PDB entry 7JWQ | X-ray diffraction, 2.00 A resolution | chains A and B of the 3 polymer chains in the assembly

# Chain A
Protein: Fab CJ11 Heavy chain
Source organism: Homo sapiens
Notes: antibody fragment or engineered binder
Amino-acid sequence (219 residues; numbered 1 to 219; the number before each row is that of its first residue):
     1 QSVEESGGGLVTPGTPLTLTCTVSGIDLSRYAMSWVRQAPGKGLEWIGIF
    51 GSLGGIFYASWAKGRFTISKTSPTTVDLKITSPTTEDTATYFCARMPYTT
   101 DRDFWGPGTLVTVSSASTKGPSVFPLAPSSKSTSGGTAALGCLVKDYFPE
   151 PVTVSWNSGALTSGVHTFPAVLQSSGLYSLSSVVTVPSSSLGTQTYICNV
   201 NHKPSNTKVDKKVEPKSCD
Disordered / not traced: 131-135, 216-219
Disulfide bonds: Cys21-Cys93, Cys142-Cys198

# Chain B
Protein: Fab CJ11 Light chain
Source organism: Homo sapiens
Notes: antibody fragment or engineered binder
Amino-acid sequence (217 residues; each row starts with the number of its first residue):
     1 DIVMTQTPSSTSAAVGGTVTITCQASQSVANNNYLKWYQQKRGQPPKQLI
    51 YSVSTLASGVPSRFKGSGSGTQFTLTISDLEADDAATYYCSGYFNNNIGA
   101 FGGGTKLEIKRTVAAPSVFIFPPSDEQLKSGTASVVCLLNNFYPREAKVQ
   151 WKVDNALQSGNSQESVTEQDSKDSTYSLSSTLTLSKADYEKHKVYACEVT
   201 HQGLSSPVTKSFNRGEC
Disordered / not traced: 217
Disulfide bonds: Cys23-Cys90, Cys137-Cys197
What the authors report for this chain:
  - specificity-determining residues: Tyr93

# Interface between chain A and chain B
Pairs across the interface (80; chain A residue first):
  Val36(A) with Phe101(B), hydrophobic
  Gln38(A) with Gln40(B), hydrogen bond; Tyr89(B), hydrogen bond
  Lys42(A) with Tyr89(B)
  Gly43(A) with Tyr89(B)
  Leu44(A) with Pro46(B), hydrophobic; Tyr89(B), hydrophobic; Phe101(B)
  Glu45(A) with Phe101(B)
  Trp46(A) with Ile98(B), hydrophobic; Gly99(B); Phe101(B)
  Phe57(A) with Tyr93(B); Asn97(B)
  Tyr58(A) with Ile98(B)
  Ala59(A) with Ile98(B), hydrophobic
  Ser60(A) with Asp1(B), hydrogen bond
  Phe92(A) with Pro45(B), hydrophobic
  Met96(A) with Tyr38(B); Ser91(B); Phe101(B), hydrophobic
  Pro97(A) with Lys36(B), hydrogen bond (backbone-side chain)
  Tyr98(A) with Tyr34(B), hydrophobic; Leu35(B); Tyr51(B); Ser52(B), hydrogen bond (backbone-backbone); Ser91(B); Gly92(B); Tyr93(B), hydrophobic; Gly99(B)
  Thr99(A) with Asn33(B); Tyr34(B); Tyr51(B); Ser52(B)
  Thr100(A) with Lys36(B), hydrogen bond (backbone-side chain); Gln48(B); Tyr51(B)
  Asp101(A) with Gln48(B), hydrogen bond (backbone-side chain); Tyr51(B); Ala57(B); Ser58(B), hydrogen bond (side chain-backbone)
  Asp103(A) with Lys36(B), salt bridge; Tyr38(B), hydrogen bond; Gln48(B)
  Trp105(A) with Tyr38(B), hydrogen bond; Pro45(B), hydrophobic; Pro46(B)
  Gly106(A) with Pro45(B)
  Phe124(A) with Ser124(B); Glu126(B); Gln127(B)
  Pro125(A) with Ser124(B); Glu126(B)
  Leu126(A) with Phe121(B); Val136(B), hydrophobic
  Ala127(A) with Phe121(B)
  Thr137(A) with Phe119(B)
  Ala139(A) with Phe119(B), hydrophobic; Phe121(B); Leu138(B), hydrophobic
  Leu140(A) with Phe121(B), hydrophobic
  Leu143(A) with Ser134(B)
  Lys145(A) with Gln127(B); Thr132(B)
  His166(A) with Asn140(B), hydrogen bond; Asn141(B), hydrogen bond; Ser177(B), hydrogen bond
  Phe168(A) with Leu138(B), hydrophobic; Ser165(B); Thr167(B); Ser177(B); Leu178(B); Ser179(B)
  Pro169(A) with Ser165(B), hydrogen bond (backbone-side chain); Val166(B)
  Val171(A) with Gln163(B)
  Gln173(A) with Gln163(B), hydrogen bond
  Val183(A) with Leu138(B), hydrophobic
  Thr185(A) with Asn140(B)
  Lys211(A) with Glu126(B), salt bridge
Other interface residues (no listed pair), chain A (42 interface residues in all): Ile49, Lys63, Arg102, Ala138
Other interface residues (no listed pair), chain B (47 interface residues in all): Arg42, Gln44, Ala100, Ser130, Glu164, Asp170, Thr183

# Overview
42 residues of chain A and 47 residues of chain B are in contact; the contacts include 15 hydrogen bonds and 2
salt bridges. Polar contacts include Asp103(A)-Lys36(B), Lys211(A)-Glu126(B) and Gln38(A)-Gln40(B). The paper
reports the specificity determinant Tyr93(B).
Chain A is Fab CJ11 Heavy chain and chain B is Fab CJ11 Light chain, both from Homo sapiens; the structure,
Fab CJ11 in complex IL-1beta peptide liberated by Caspase cleavage, was determined by X-ray diffraction (same
publication as 7JWP).
